5N15 - chain A; structure by X-ray diffraction, 2.37 A resolution.

# Chain A
Protein: Bromodomain-containing factor 1
From: Candida albicans
UniProt: Q5A4W8 (BDF1_CANAL); residues 193-327 here = UniProt positions 193-327
Amino-acid sequence (138 residues; each row starts with the number of its first residue):
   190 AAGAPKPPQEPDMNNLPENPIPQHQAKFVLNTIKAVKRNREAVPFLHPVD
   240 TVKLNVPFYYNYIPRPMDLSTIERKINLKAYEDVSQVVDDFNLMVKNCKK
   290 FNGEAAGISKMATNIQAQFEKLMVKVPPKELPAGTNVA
Not modelled in the structure: 190
Construct notes: expression tag (190-192)
What the authors report for this chain:
  - mutagenesis - Y248F: abolished binding to acetylated peptides
  - specificity-determining residues: Val232, Val245 (proposed by the authors, not directly observed)

# Summary
The paper reports that Y248F abolishes binding to acetylated peptides; specificity determinants Val232 and
Val245.
Chain A is Bromodomain-containing factor 1 (Candida albicans); the structure, First Bromodomain (BD1) from
Candida albicans Bdf1 in the unbound form, was determined by X-ray diffraction, deposited together with 5N13,
5N16, 5N17 and 5N18.
